6RRT - chains C and D of the 4 polymer chains in the assembly; structure by electron microscopy, 6.00 A resolution (low resolution: residue-level contacts below are approximate; hydrogen-bond / salt-bridge calls are withheld).

[Chain C (and D)]
Protein: Capsid protein
Source organism: Escherichia phage MS2
Notes: chain D of this document is another copy of the same molecule, construct and numbering; everything in this record applies to it too
UniProtKB: P03612 (CAPSD_BPMS2); residues 0-129 here correspond to UniProt positions 1-130 (UniProt number = residue number + 1)
Sequence (130 residues; each row starts with the number of its first residue; numbering starts at 0):
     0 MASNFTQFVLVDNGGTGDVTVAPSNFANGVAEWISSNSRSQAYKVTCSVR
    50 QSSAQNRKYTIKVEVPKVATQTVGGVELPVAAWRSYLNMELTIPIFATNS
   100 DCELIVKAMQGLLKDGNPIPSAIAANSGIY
Disordered / not traced: 0-1

[Interface between chain C and chain D]
Contacting residue pairs (34; chain C residue first):
  S2(C) with Y129(D)
  N3(C) with P117(D); Y129(D)
  F4(C) with Y129(D)
  V8(C) with G110(D)
  L9(C) with K106(D); A107(D); G110(D); L111(D)
  S84(C) with T91(D)
  Y85(C) with E89(D); L90(D); T91(D)
  L86(C) with E89(D)
  N87(C) with N87(D); M88(D); E89(D)
  M88(C) with N87(D); M88(D)
  E89(C) with Y85(D); L86(D); N87(D)
  L90(C) with Y85(D)
  T91(C) with S84(D); Y85(D)
  K106(C) with L9(D)
  A107(C) with L9(D)
  G110(C) with V8(D); L9(D)
  L111(C) with L9(D)
  P117(C) with N3(D)
  Y129(C) with S2(D); N3(D); F4(D)
Also at the interface, not in a pair above, chain C (25 interface residues in all): V10, R83, I92, N98, C101, A123
Also at the interface, not in a pair above, chain D (25 interface residues in all): V10, R83, I92, N98, C101, A123

[Summary]
The chain C/chain D interface involves 25 residues from each chain.
Both chains are Capsid protein (Escherichia phage MS2). Entry 6RRT (T=4 MS2 Virus-like-particle) was
determined by electron microscopy together with 6RRS from the same study.
